Entry 6YWE (electron microscopy, 2.99 A resolution); this record covers chains A and Q of the 84 polymer chains in the assembly.

== Chain A ==
Molecule: 23S rRNA
From: Neurospora crassa
Sequence (3464 nucleotides; numbered 1 to 3464 plus 28 insertion-coded residues; 28 numbers in that range are skipped by the numbering (no residue carries them; nothing is unmodelled there); the number before each row is that of its first residue; a row labelled like 1655A-1655Z holds insertion residues (1655A, then the next letters in order)):
     1 AAAUGUAAUG GAUAUAAAGC UUAUGUUUAU AUAUAUAGAC AUAUAUAAGU AUAUAAAGAG
    61 ACUACUACCA AUAGCUACAC UAUGUAUUAA GGAGAGUAUA ACUUAAUUUA UGUUUAUGAU
   121 UUUAUCAUAC CCCUAAAAAU GACACCGAGG AGCAAGGGUC GGGUUAGCAU CCUGGUUCGU
   181 ACACCUUGGU GACCUAGGCU AGUACCAGGU CCCCCUCUAA GGGACUUGUC CCCCUCUAAG
   241 GGACUUGCGU CGGUCCUAUC CUAGGCCGAA UAGGUGAAUA AAUACUUACG GACGGCCUUG
   301 GUCUGUCCUA GAGGUUAUCA ACAUAUGAAC UCUUAGAGAA AUUACUUAAU AAACGAAGUG
   361 AAUUGAAAUA UCUUAUUAAC UUCAGGAAAA GAAAUCAAAC GAGAUUCUAU GAUUAGUGUG
   421 AACGAAAAUA GAGCAGCCUA UUAAAAUAAG UAAAAUGGCU UUAAAGCUGU UUGAAUAUUG
   481 UGGGGAACCU UCCUCAAAGG CUAAAUAUAA UACAUGAGUU ACAGAGAAAA GUACCGUGAG
   541 GGAAAGCUUU GAAAUAGUAG UUUUAUAAGC AGCUCAAGCA AUAAGAAAGC GAGAGCGUAC
   601 CUUUUGCAUA AUGGGUCACC AAGUUAAUUU UAGAUGCGAG CGAAUUUAUU UAUGUUUUUA
   661 CUGAUUAAAC AAUAUAAUGA AUCAUAAUUA UUUUUGUAAC GAGUAUUAGU AUUAAAUCUU
   721 AAUUUAAUAU UAGUAUAAGU UUUCAGUAUG GCGGCUACAU AGCAUAAUCU AUGCAGCCAG
   781 CCAAUAAUUG GAUUUCCAAU CCAAUUUCGG UAAUAAAUAG AUGUGCAUAG UUAAACCGAU
   841 CAUUAAAAUA AUGAAUAGUG UCUAAAGUUA GACCCGAAGC CUGGUGAUCU UACUAUAGUC
   901 AGGACUAUAA AGGUCCGAAC GGGUUAUCGU UGCAAAGAUA UCCGAAGAAC UAUGGUAAGC
   961 GAGUGAAAGA CAACACUGAC UAGGAUAGCU GGUUUUCUGC GAAACCUAUA AUAGUAGGCA
  1021 AUUUAAGUAA CAUCUUAGUA GGUACAGAAC UUAAUCUCAG ACAAGAUGUA GAUUUUCAUA
  1081 CCUAUGUUUA GGUAUGAAAU GCAUUUUUUU UUGUAUACAU CGGGGGAUCG UGAAGAUUUU
  1141 AUCGGUGAGU AUGUAGACUC GGAAUGACAA AGAUGAAUCU UGAAUAAUCA GACAUAGAAU
  1201 GAUAAGGUUG UAUGUCAAAA GGGAAACAGC CCAGAACAAG AGUUAAGGUU CCAAAAUUAU
  1261 UAUUAAGUGA AAUAAAGAAA GUUUUUAUAU AAGUCGACAA GAAGAUGGGC UUGGAAGCAG
  1321 CCAUAAUUUA AAGAUCUCGU AACAGAGCAC UUGUUAAAUC UUAAAAGCAU CGAAAAUUUA
  1381 ACGGAUCUAA AUAAUAUACC GAAACCUUGU CCAUAUGUAA CAUUAGUAAU AAUAUGCUAU
  1441 UAAUGUUAUU UGAUGGGGUA GCAGAACGUU GAGUGAAUCU UAGAUUUUUU UUUUAUAACU
  1501 AAAUAUAGAU GAUAACUCAA GUGAGAAUGG UGACAUGAGU AACAAAAAAG AGUUUAAGGU
  1561 ACCUAAAAGG UAUCUUAGAG UCUCGCCUAA AGCUUAUGGC UACGUCAAGU AACGGCCUCU
  1621 AAGUUUAUAA UCUGAAGAUU AUGACGAUGA GAAAA
1655A-1655Z UAACGCGCAGAAGUGCGCUGCUUUGA
1656A-1656B UA
  1676 CUU
  1687 AUGGUACCAA CAUUUAAAAG UGAAAAUUGU GCAGGAAGGA UCAGUAUCCU UUCAUUCUUA
  1747 UGUGGGGGAG UGGACAAAAC UGAACAGAGU GUAUCUGAAC ACAGAUGAGU CCACACCCCC
  1807 CCCCAUGUAA UGAAUGAAUG ACAAACCGUA CCUAGAAUCU GAAACAAGUA AGCUAGUAGA
  1867 GAAUACGAAG GCGUGAAUGA GAUAACAAUC AUAAAGGAAC UCGGCAAACU AACUACCGUA
  1927 ACUUAGGGAU AAGGAGAGCU CAUUAGUCUC GAUUAAUACG AGUAAAAAGG AAGAAGCAUG
  1987 GAAUAUUGUU GUACGACUGU UUAAUUAAAA CAAAGCACUU UGCAAAAAGA CGAUAAGUCU
  2047 AAGUAUUGAG UGUGAUUUCU GCCCGAUGCC GGCUGGUUAA CGAAUUUUCU AAAUUGAAAA
  2107 AAAAUUUGGU UUCAGAGGAA CCCCCGGUUA AUGGCGGCCU UAGCGUGAGG GUCCUAAGGU
  2167 AGCGAAAUGC CUUGGCCGUU AAAUGCGGUC UUGCAUGAAU GAUGUAACGA UACAACAGCU
  2227 GUCUCUAUGA UUGACUCAGU GAAAUUGGAA UAACUGUGCA GAUACAGUUU ACCUCUAGUU
  2287 AGACGAGAAG ACCCUAUGCA GCUUUACUGU UACUAAUUAU UGAAUACGAU UCUGAAAAUU
  2347 UCCAGUGUAA AAGGUAAUCG AUAAGAUAUA AUUGAAACAC CUUUAUUUUU CUAUCGUAUU
  2407 AUUAAACCUU AAAUUAAGGA ACAAUUGUUA GAAGACAGUU UAUGCGGGGC ACAGGCCCCA
  2467 UAAAGAGUAA AUGGGUGUGU CUAAAAUUUA UAAAUUUAUG UUUGCAAUUU UUUAUAGUGA
  2527 UUAUAUAUCA AAUCAUCUUU AUGCUAUUCA UAGAGUGUAU UUAUUAUAUU CCUUGGGUAC
  2587 AGUAUAAAAA UUAUAUAUGU AUUAAUUUAC AUAUAUUUUU UCUAAGAAAU UAGGUAAGAU
  2647 UUUGUUUAUA GAGAAAUUAG AUGUAAAAAA AAAAUCUUAU GAGGGCGGUA UUUAAUAAUC
  2707 CGCUUCUAAU AUUUUUUUGU AGUUAUUAUU AUAAAUUUAA UAAUAAUCAU GUUUAUUACU
  2767 UAAAAAGCUU AAUGGCUUAA UCUUGCCUUA CUGUUUGAUU AACAACAAAU CUUACAGUCG
  2827 CGUAAGCGGG GCAUAGGAUC ACAAGAUACA AAAAGGAAAG AUCUUGGAUU UUUGGAAAAG
  2887 CUACGCUAGG GAUAACAGGC UAAUUUGCGC AAGAGUGUAC AAAAUGAGUG CGCGGUUUGG
  2947 CACCUCGAUG UCGGCUUGAC UAAUCCUCAU GGAUGCAGAA ACUAUGUAGG GUACGACUGU
  3007 UCGUCGAUUA AAAAGUUACA UGAGCUGGGU UAAAUACGUC GUGAGACAGU AUGGUUUCUA
  3067 UCUUCUAGAG GGAAUUAGAA UAUAAUAAGG AUUAACCUUU GUACGAAAGG AACAUGGGGU
  3127 ACUAUUGUUA UACCUAGUUG UAUAACAGUU UUAUUAACCU CUGGUUUACC UGUUGUUUAU
  3187 GUGCCUUAUA UUAAUUUCAU GUGUGAUGCU CCGCAAGGAU AUUACAGGGA UGUUACCGUC
  3247 ACUUGAGUAA AUACAAUAGC AUAAGCAUGG CAGGAAAGCU AAGUUAGUCA AAAAUAAGUG
  3307 CUGAAAGCAU AUAGGCACGA AAUUUACCUU AAGAUAUUUC UUAAAUAUAC GUAAGAAAAU
  3367 AUUACGUUAA UAGGCUUAGU UUGUAAUAAU CUAGAGAUUU UAAGGAACUA AGUACUAAUU
  3427 UUAUAAAAAA CUGAAUGAUU AAUAUAUCUU ACAUUUUC
Disordered / not traced: 1-4, 35-40, 121-309, 646-817, 1084-1089, 1433-1437, 1655A-1655Z, 1656A-1656B, 1687, 1728-1828, 1959-1963, 2493-2504, 2525-2528, 2561-2576, 2695-2703, 2738-2743, 2952-2957, 3135-3148, 3194-3231, 3460-3464
Ion coordination: K+ site 1 near A105 (its only coordinating residue here); K+ site 2: A312 (shared with Ser220(Q) of chain Q); Mg2+ site 1 near A328 (its only coordinating residue here); Mg2+ site 2 near A335 (its only coordinating residue here); Mg2+ site 3: A335, G336; K+ site 3: A367, U369; Mg2+ site 4 near G411 (its only coordinating residue here); K+ site 4 near A415 (its only coordinating residue here); Mg2+ site 5: A453, G466; Mg2+ site 6 near A453 (its only coordinating residue here); Mg2+ site 7 near A465 (its only coordinating residue here); Mg2+ site 8: A486, A2859; 102 more Mg2+ sites not listed; 34 more K+ sites not listed
Residues lining bound ligands:
  - NAD (nicotinamide-adenine-dinucleotide): A2755, G2757, U2759, U2760
  - spermine (SPM): U1249, U1250, C1251, A1270, A1271, C1382, G1383, G1384, U1392
Reported in the primary citation:
  - binding site for tRNA P/E state: C2348, A2381, G2873, A2874

== Chain Q ==
Protein: KOW domain-containing protein
From: Neurospora crassa
UniProtKB: A0A0B0DQ90 (A0A0B0DQ90_NEUCS); residues 1-396 here = UniProt positions 1-396
Amino-acid sequence (396 residues; row label = number of the first residue in the row):
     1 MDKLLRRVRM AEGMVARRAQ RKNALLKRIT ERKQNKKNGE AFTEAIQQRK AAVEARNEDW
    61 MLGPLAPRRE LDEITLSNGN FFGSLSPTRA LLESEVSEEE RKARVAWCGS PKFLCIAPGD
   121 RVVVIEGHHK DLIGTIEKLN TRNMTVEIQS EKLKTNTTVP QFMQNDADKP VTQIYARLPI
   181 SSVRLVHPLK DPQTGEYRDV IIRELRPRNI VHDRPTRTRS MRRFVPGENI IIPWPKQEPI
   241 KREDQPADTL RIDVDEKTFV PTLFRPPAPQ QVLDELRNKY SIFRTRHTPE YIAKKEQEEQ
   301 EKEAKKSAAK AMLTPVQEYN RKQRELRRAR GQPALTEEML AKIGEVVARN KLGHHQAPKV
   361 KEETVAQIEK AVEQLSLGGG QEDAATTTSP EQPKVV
Disordered / not traced: 354-396
Ion coordination: K+: Ser220 (shared with A312(A) of chain A)

== Chain A / chain Q interface ==
Residue-residue contacts (117; chain A residue first):
  A79(A) with Arg28(Q), salt bridge to the phosphate
  A90(A) with Arg6(Q), salt bridge to the phosphate; Met10(Q), phosphate contact
  G91(A) with Met14(Q), phosphate contact; Arg17(Q), salt bridge to the phosphate
  G92(A) with Arg17(Q), salt bridge to the phosphate; Arg21(Q), salt bridge to the phosphate
  A93(A) with Arg18(Q), base contact; Arg21(Q), salt bridge to the phosphate
  G94(A) with Arg18(Q), hydrogen bond to the base
  A95(A) with Lys22(Q), base contact
  A100(A) with Asn23(Q), hydrogen bond to the sugar; Lys27(Q), hydrogen bond to the sugar
  A101(A) with Leu26(Q), phosphate contact
  C102(A) with Ala19(Q), sugar contact
  U103(A) with Arg18(Q), base contact
  A105(A) with Leu276(Q), hydrogen bond to the base
  U111(A) with Arg214(Q), hydrogen bond to the base
  G112(A) with Arg214(Q), hydrogen bond to the base
  U113(A) with Arg214(Q), hydrogen bond to the base
  U115(A) with Ile210(Q), base contact; Val211(Q), base contact; His212(Q), hydrogen bond to the base
  A116(A) with Phe113(Q), base contact; Pro207(Q), hydrogen bond to the sugar; Arg208(Q), phosphate contact; Asn209(Q), hydrogen bond to the phosphate; Ile210(Q), hydrogen bond to the phosphate; Phe224(Q), sugar contact
  U117(A) with Arg208(Q), salt bridge to the phosphate
  A310(A) with Asn209(Q), base contact; Met221(Q), sugar contact; Arg222(Q), hydrogen bond to the base; Trp234(Q), phosphate contact
  G311(A) with Ala117(Q), base contact; Arg219(Q), hydrogen bond to the base; Ser220(Q), hydrogen bond to the phosphate; Met221(Q), hydrogen bond to the base; Trp234(Q), stacking on the base; Gln237(Q), hydrogen bond to the base
  A312(A) with Arg219(Q), hydrogen bond to the base; Gln237(Q), sugar contact; Pro239(Q), phosphate contact
  G313(A) with Arg217(Q), base contact; Thr218(Q), base contact; Arg219(Q), hydrogen bond to the base; Pro239(Q), phosphate contact; Ile240(Q), hydrogen bond to the phosphate
  G314(A) with Thr216(Q), base contact; Arg217(Q), base contact; Ile240(Q), phosphate contact; Arg242(Q), salt bridge to the phosphate
  U315(A) with Arg242(Q), salt bridge to the phosphate
  U316(A) with Ile240(Q), base contact
  A317(A) with Arg142(Q), salt bridge to the phosphate
  C319(A) with Lys112(Q), salt bridge to the phosphate; Leu114(Q), hydrogen bond to the base; Arg219(Q), hydrogen bond to the base
  A320(A) with Phe113(Q), sugar contact; His212(Q), stacking on the base; Arg219(Q), salt bridge to the phosphate
  A321(A) with Lys112(Q), salt bridge to the phosphate; Arg214(Q), base contact
  A328(A) with Arg277(Q), phosphate contact
  A329(A) with Glu12(Q), hydrogen bond to the base; Arg277(Q), phosphate contact; Asn278(Q), hydrogen bond to the phosphate; Phe283(Q), stacking on the base
  C330(A) with Asn278(Q), phosphate contact; Ser281(Q), hydrogen bond to the phosphate; Phe283(Q), phosphate contact
  U346(A) with Tyr280(Q), stacking on the base
  U347(A) with Lys279(Q), salt bridge to the phosphate; Tyr280(Q), sugar contact; Arg284(Q), base contact; His287(Q), hydrogen bond to the base; Thr288(Q), hydrogen bond to the base; Tyr291(Q), stacking on the base
  A348(A) with Tyr291(Q), hydrogen bond to the phosphate; Lys295(Q), salt bridge to the phosphate
  A349(A) with Tyr280(Q), base contact; Ile282(Q), base contact
  U350(A) with Arg6(Q), base contact
  U439(A) with Arg324(Q), salt bridge to the phosphate; Arg327(Q), salt bridge to the phosphate; Arg328(Q), sugar contact; Arg330(Q), base contact; Gly331(Q), hydrogen bond to the base; Gln332(Q), hydrogen bond to the base
  A440(A) with Arg328(Q), salt bridge to the phosphate
  A443(A) with Arg328(Q), sugar contact
  A444(A) with Arg321(Q), salt bridge to the phosphate; Arg324(Q), salt bridge to the phosphate
  A445(A) with Asn320(Q), sugar contact; Arg321(Q), salt bridge to the phosphate; Arg324(Q), salt bridge to the phosphate
  A446(A) with Val316(Q), base contact; Tyr319(Q), base contact; Asn320(Q), hydrogen bond to the sugar
  A510(A) with Arg17(Q), sugar contact
  A528(A) with Arg32(Q), sugar contact
  A529(A) with Leu25(Q), sugar contact; Ile29(Q), base contact; Arg32(Q), salt bridge to the phosphate
  G546(A) with Arg32(Q), hydrogen bond to the sugar
  C547(A) with Lys36(Q), salt bridge to the phosphate
  U548(A) with Lys36(Q), salt bridge to the phosphate; Gly39(Q), phosphate contact; Phe42(Q), stacking on the base; Thr43(Q), sugar contact; Ile46(Q), phosphate contact
  U550(A) with Lys50(Q), salt bridge to the phosphate
  A1505(A) with Val53(Q), sugar contact; Arg56(Q), salt bridge to the phosphate
  U1506(A) with Val53(Q), phosphate contact; Arg56(Q), salt bridge to the phosphate
  A1507(A) with Arg49(Q), salt bridge to the phosphate
Interface residues without a listed pair, chain A (58 interface residues in all): G96, U99, G327, A530, U549
Interface residues without a listed pair, chain Q (86 interface residues in all): Val15, Thr30, Asn35, Pro111, Thr141, Arg206, Pro215, Pro233, Pro235, Glu238, Thr285, Lys294, Gln317

== In short ==
Chain A and chain Q form an interface of 58 and 86 residues respectively, with 31 hydrogen bonds, 29 salt
bridges and 6 aromatic stacking contacts. Among the polar pairs are G94(A)-Arg18(Q), A105(A)-Leu276(Q) and
U111(A)-Arg214(Q). The paper reports a binding site for tRNA P/E state at C2348(A), A2381(A) and G2873(A)
among others.
Here chain A is 23S rRNA and chain Q is KOW domain-containing protein, both from Neurospora crassa. Entry 6YWE
(The structure of the mitoribosome from Neurospora crassa in the P/E tRNA bound state) was determined by
electron microscopy together with 6YW5, 6YWS, 6YWV, 6YWX and 6YWY from the same study.
